PDB entry 8HE5 | electron microscopy, 6.95 A resolution (low resolution: residue-level contacts below are approximate; hydrogen-bond / salt-bridge calls are withheld) | chains O and T of the 25 polymer chains in the assembly

# Chain O
Name: DNA repair protein
From: Komagataella phaffii
Reference sequence: F2QSG0 (F2QSG0_KOMPC); numbering as in UniProt (aligned over 1-1088)
Chain sequence (1094 residues; each row starts with the number of its first residue; numbers below 1 keep their minus sign (Gly-5 is residue -5)):
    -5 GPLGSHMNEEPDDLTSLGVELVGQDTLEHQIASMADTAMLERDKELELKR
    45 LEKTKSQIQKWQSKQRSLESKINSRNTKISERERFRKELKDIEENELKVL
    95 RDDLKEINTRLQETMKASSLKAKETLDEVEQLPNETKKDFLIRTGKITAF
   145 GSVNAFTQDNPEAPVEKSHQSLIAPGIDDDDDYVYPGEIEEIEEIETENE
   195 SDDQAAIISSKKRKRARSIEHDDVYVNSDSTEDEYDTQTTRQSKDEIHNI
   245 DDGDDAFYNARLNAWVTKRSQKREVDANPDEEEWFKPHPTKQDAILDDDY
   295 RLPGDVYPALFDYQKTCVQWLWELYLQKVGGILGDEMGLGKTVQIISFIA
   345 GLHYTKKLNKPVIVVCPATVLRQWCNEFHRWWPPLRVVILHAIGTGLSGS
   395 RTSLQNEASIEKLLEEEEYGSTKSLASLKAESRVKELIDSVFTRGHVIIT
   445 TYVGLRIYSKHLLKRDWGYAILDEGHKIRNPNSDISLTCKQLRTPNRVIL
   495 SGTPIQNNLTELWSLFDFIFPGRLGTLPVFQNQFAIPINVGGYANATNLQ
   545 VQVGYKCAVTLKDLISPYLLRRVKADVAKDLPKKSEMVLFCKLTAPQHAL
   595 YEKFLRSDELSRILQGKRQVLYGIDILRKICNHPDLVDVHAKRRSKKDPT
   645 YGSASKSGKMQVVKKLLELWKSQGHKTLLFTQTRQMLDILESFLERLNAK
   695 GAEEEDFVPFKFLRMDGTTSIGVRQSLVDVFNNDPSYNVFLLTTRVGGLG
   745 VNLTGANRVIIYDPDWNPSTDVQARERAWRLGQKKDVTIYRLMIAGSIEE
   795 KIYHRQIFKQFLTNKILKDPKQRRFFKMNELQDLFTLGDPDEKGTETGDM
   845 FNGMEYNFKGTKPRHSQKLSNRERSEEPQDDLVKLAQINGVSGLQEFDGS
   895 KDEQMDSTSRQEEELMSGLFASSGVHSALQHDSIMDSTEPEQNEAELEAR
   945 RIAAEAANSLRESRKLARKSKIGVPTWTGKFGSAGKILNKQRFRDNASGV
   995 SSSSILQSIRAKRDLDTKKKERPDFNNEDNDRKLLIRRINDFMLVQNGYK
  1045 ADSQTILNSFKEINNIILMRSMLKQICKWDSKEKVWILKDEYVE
Unresolved in the structure: -5 to 242, 266-273, 389-424, 536-541, 568-575, 817-1088
Differences from the reference sequence: expression tag (-5 to 0)

# Chain T
Molecule: 198-nt DNA strand
Sequence (198 nucleotides; numbered -72 to 125; the number before each row is that of its first residue; numbers below 1 keep their minus sign (DA-72 is residue -72)):
   -72 ATCAGAATCCCGGTGCCGAGGCCGCTCAATTGGTCGTAGACAGCTCTAGC
   -22 ACCGCTTAAACGCACGTACGCGCTGTCCCCCGCGTTTTAACCGCCAAGGG
    28 GATTACACCCAAGACACCAGGCACGAGACAGCAAAAAACAACGAAAACGG
    78 CCACCACCCAAACACACCAAACACAAGAGCTAATTGACTGACGTAAGC
Unresolved in the structure: 82-125

# Chain O / chain T interface
Pairs across the interface (32):
  Ala362(O) with DC78(T)
  Thr363(O) with DC78(T)
  His385(O) with DC79(T)
  Val447(O) with DC78(T); DC79(T)
  Ile451(O) with DC79(T); DA80(T)
  Glu603(O) with DA71(T)
  Arg606(O) with DA71(T)
  Lys611(O) with DA71(T)
  Arg612(O) with DA71(T); DA72(T)
  Leu615(O) with DA73(T)
  Tyr616(O) with DA72(T); DA73(T)
  Asp619(O) with DA73(T); DA74(T)
  Lys623(O) with DA74(T)
  Gln676(O) with DC75(T)
  Thr677(O) with DA74(T); DC75(T)
  Arg678(O) with DC75(T); DG76(T)
  Gln679(O) with DA74(T); DC75(T)
  Asp710(O) with DG76(T)
  Gly711(O) with DG76(T)
  Thr737(O) with DG76(T)
  Arg739(O) with DG76(T); DG77(T)
  Val740(O) with DG76(T); DG77(T)
Interface residues without a listed pair, chain O (25 interface residues in all): Thr445, Thr712, Leu743

# Overview
The interface between chain O and chain T involves 25 residues on one side and 10 on the other.
Here chain O is DNA repair protein (Komagataella phaffii) and chain T is a 198-nt DNA strand. Entry 8HE5 (RNA
polymerase II elongation complex bound with Rad26 and Elf1, stalled at SHL(-3.5) of the nucleosome) was
determined by electron microscopy, deposited together with 7WBV, 7WBW and 7WBX.
